PDB entry 5BQU | X-ray diffraction, 2.38 A resolution | chains B and C of the 3 polymer chains in the assembly

[Chain B]
Protein: Ha-33
Organism: Clostridium botulinum
UniProtKB: Q45871 (Q45871_CLOBO); residues 2-293 here = UniProt positions 2-293
Chain sequence (296 residues; row label = number of the first residue in the row):
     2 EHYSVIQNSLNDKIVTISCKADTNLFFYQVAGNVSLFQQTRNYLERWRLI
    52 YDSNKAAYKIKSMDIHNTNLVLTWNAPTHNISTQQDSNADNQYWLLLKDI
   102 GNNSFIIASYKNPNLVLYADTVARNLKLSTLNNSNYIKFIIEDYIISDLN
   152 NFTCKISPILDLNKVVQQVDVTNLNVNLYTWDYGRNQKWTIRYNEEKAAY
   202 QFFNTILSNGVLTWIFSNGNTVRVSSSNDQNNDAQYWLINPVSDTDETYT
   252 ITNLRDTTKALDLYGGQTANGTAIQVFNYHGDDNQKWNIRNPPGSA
Not modelled in the structure: 2-9, 215-217, 228-231, 268, 295-297
Sequence notes: expression tag (294-297)
Reported in the primary citation:
  - binding site for beta-D-galactopyranose: Asp263, Gly266, Gln276, Phe278, His281, Asn285

[Chain C]
Protein: Ha-17
Organism: Clostridium botulinum
UniProtKB: Q45878 (Q45878_CLOBO); residues 1-145 here correspond to UniProt positions 2-146 (UniProt number = residue number + 1)
Chain sequence (147 residues; numbered -1 to 145; the number before each row is that of its first residue; numbers below 1 keep their minus sign (Gly-1 is residue -1)):
    -1 GPSVERTFLPNGNYNIKSIFSGSLYLNPVSKSLTFSNESSANNQKWNVEY
    49 MAENRCFKISNVAEPNKYLSYDNFGFISLDSLSNRCYWFPIKIAVNTYIM
    99 LSLNKVNELDYAWDIYDTNENILSQPLLLLPNFDIYNSNQMFKLEKI
Not modelled in the structure: -1 to 1
Sequence notes: expression tag (-1 to 0)

[Chain B / chain C interface]
Contacting residue pairs - 30 pairs, chain B then chain C:
  Trp75(B) - Pro124(C)
  Ala77(B) - Ser122(C)
  Pro78(B) - Ser30(C)  hydrogen bond (backbone-side chain)
  Pro78(B) - Thr32(C)
  Pro78(B) - Ser122(C)
  Pro78(B) - Gln123(C)
  Pro78(B) - Pro124(C)
  Thr79(B) - Ser28(C)
  Thr79(B) - Ser30(C)
  His80(B) - Ser30(C)  hydrogen bond
  His80(B) - Asp70(C)  salt bridge
  His80(B) - Phe74(C)
  Lys112(B) - Tyr114(C)
  Lys112(B) - Leu121(C)  hydrogen bond (side chain-backbone)
  Lys112(B) - Ser122(C)
  Lys112(B) - Gln123(C)  hydrogen bond (backbone-side chain)
  Asn113(B) - Tyr114(C)
  Asn113(B) - Gln123(C)  hydrogen bond
  Pro114(B) - Tyr114(C)
  Asn115(B) - Tyr114(C)
  Leu116(B) - Phe74(C)  hydrophobic
  Leu116(B) - Pro124(C)  hydrophobic
  Leu116(B) - Leu126(C)  hydrophobic
  Tyr119(B) - Phe72(C)
  Lys128(B) - Phe72(C)
  Leu129(B) - Phe72(C)
  Leu129(B) - Phe74(C)
  Ser130(B) - Phe72(C)
  Thr131(B) - Phe72(C)  hydrogen bond (backbone-backbone)
  Thr131(B) - Gly73(C)
Also at the interface, not in a pair above, chain C (16 interface residues in all): Val27, Lys29, Leu128

[Overview]
15 residues of chain B and 16 residues of chain C are in contact; the contacts include 6 hydrogen bonds and 1
salt bridge. Among the polar pairs are His80(B)-Asp70(C), Pro78(B)-Ser30(C) and His80(B)-Ser30(C). The paper
reports a binding site for beta-D-galactopyranose at Asp263(B), Gly266(B) and Gln276(B) among others.
Chain B is Ha-33 and chain C is Ha-17, both from Clostridium botulinum; the structure, Crystal structure of
HA17-HA33-Lactulose, was determined by X-ray diffraction, deposited together with 5BP5.
